PDB entry 7NP4 | electron microscopy, 3.30 A resolution | chains A and B of the 4 polymer chains in the assembly

[Chain A (and B)]
Molecule: Potassium/sodium hyperpolarization-activated cyclic nucleotide-gated channel 4
Organism: Oryctolagus cuniculus
Notes: chain B of this document is another copy of the same molecule, construct and numbering; everything in this record applies to it too
UniProt: Q9TV66 (HCN4_RABIT); aligned in 2 segments with insertions or deletions, so no single offset holds: 1-781 ~ UniProt 1-783; 782-892 ~ UniProt 1065-1175
Sequence (892 residues; each row starts with the number of its first residue):
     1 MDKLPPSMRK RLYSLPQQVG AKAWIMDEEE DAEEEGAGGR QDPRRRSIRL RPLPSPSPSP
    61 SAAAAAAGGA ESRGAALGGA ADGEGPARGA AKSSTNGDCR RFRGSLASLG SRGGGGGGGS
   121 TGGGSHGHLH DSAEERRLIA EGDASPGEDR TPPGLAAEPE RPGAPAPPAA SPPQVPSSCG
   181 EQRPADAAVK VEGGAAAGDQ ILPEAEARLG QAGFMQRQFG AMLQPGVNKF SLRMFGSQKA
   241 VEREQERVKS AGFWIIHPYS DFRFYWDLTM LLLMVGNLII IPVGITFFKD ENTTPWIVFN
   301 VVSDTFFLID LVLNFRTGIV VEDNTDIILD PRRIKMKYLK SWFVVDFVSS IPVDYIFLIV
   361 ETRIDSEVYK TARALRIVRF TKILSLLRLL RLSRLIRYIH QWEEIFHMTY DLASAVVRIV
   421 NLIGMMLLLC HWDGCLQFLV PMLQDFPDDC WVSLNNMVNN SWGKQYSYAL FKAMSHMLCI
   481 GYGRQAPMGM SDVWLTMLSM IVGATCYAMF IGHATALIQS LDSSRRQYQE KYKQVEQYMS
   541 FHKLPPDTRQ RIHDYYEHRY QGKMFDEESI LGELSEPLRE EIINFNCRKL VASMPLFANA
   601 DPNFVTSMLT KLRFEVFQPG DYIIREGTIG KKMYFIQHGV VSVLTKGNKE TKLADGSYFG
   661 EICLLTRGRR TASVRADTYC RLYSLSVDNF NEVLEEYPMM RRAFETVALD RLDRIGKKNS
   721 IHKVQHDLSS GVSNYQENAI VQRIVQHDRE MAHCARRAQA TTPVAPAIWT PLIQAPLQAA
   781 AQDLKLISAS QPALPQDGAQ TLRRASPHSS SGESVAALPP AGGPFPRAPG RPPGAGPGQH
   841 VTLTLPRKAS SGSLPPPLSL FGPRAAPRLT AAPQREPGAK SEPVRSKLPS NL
Not modelled in the structure: 1-214, 716-892
Construct notes: insertion (821-824)
Curated features (UniProtKB/Swiss-Prot):
  - binding site (3',5'-cyclic GMP): Tyr560, Lys563, Phe565, Glu567
  - binding site (3',5'-cyclic AMP): Gly660, Glu661, Cys663, Arg670, Thr671, Val674, Arg711
  - modified residue (Phosphoserine): Ser145, Ser806, Ser810
Small-molecule neighbours: adenosine-3',5'-cyclic-monophosphate (CMP): Ile624, Val643, Thr645, Thr651, Tyr658, Phe659, Gly660, Glu661, Ile662, Cys663, Leu664, Arg670, Thr671, Ala672, Val674, Arg711, Arg714, Ile715
From the paper describing this entry:
  - contacts within the chain: Glu403-Asn421 (hydrogen bond)
  - conformationally variable residues (helix shift, side-chain flip): Tyr482, Ser540, His558
  - mutagenesis - H407A/H553A (Tm change 10 degC): decreased stability
  - self-association interface (contacts with another copy of this molecule): His407, Asp411, His553, Glu557

[How chain A and chain B interact]
Contacting residue pairs (81; chain A residue first):
  Asn455(A) with Met488(B)
  Met457(A) with Met488(B), hydrophobic
  Ser467(A) with Trp494(B), hydrogen bond
  Tyr468(A) with Pro487(B); Met488(B), hydrogen bond (side chain-backbone); Gly489(B); Val493(B), hydrophobic
  Leu470(A) with Met497(B), hydrophobic
  Phe471(A) with Pro487(B); Thr496(B)
  Met474(A) with Met497(B), hydrophobic; Met500(B), hydrophobic; Ile501(B), hydrophobic
  Ser475(A) with Met500(B)
  Leu478(A) with Met500(B); Ala504(B), hydrophobic
  Cys479(A) with Cys479(B)
  Ile480(A) with Cys479(B); Ile480(B); Gly481(B); Met500(B), hydrophobic
  Gly483(A) with Ala486(B)
  Arg484(A) with Arg484(B)
  Tyr507(A) with Ala504(B); Tyr507(B)
  Phe510(A) with Ala508(B), hydrophobic
  Ile511(A) with Ala508(B), hydrophobic; Ile511(B), hydrophobic
  Thr515(A) with Gly512(B)
  Ile518(A) with Met509(B); Gly512(B); His513(B)
  Gln519(A) with Gln519(B), hydrogen bond
  Asp522(A) with Ser414(B); Arg418(B), salt bridge
  Arg525(A) with Tyr410(B), hydrogen bond (side chain-backbone)
  Gln529(A) with Leu412(B), hydrogen bond (side chain-backbone); Ala413(B); Ser414(B), hydrogen bond (side chain-backbone)
  Lys531(A) with Ser569(B), hydrogen bond; Ile570(B); Glu573(B)
  Lys533(A) with Ser520(B), hydrogen bond (side chain-backbone); Leu521(B)
  Gln534(A) with Gln527(B), hydrogen bond; Phe565(B); Ile570(B)
  Gln537(A) with Ser524(B), hydrogen bond; Phe565(B)
  Tyr538(A) with Phe565(B); Glu567(B), hydrogen bond; Asn586(B)
  Phe541(A) with Gln561(B); Phe565(B), hydrophobic
  His542(A) with Phe585(B); Asn586(B), hydrogen bond
  Lys543(A) with Phe585(B)
  Leu544(A) with Phe585(B), hydrophobic
  Pro545(A) with Phe585(B)
  Thr548(A) with Glu581(B)
  Ile552(A) with Ile582(B), hydrophobic
  His553(A) with Asp411(B)
  Asp554(A) with Lys229(B), salt bridge
  Tyr555(A) with Glu573(B), hydrogen bond (side chain-backbone); Leu574(B); Ser575(B)
  Tyr556(A) with Ile570(B); Glu573(B); Leu574(B), hydrophobic
  Glu557(A) with His407(B); Asp411(B)
  Tyr560(A) with Glu573(B)
  Gln561(A) with Tyr410(B)
  Gly562(A) with Tyr410(B)
  Val616(A) with Ser575(B)
  Phe617(A) with Pro577(B)
  Asp621(A) with Pro577(B)
  Arg625(A) with Asn603(B)
  Ile629(A) with Glu696(B)
  Lys632(A) with Glu576(B), salt bridge
  Arg681(A) with Gly236(B)
Other interface residues (no listed pair), chain A (62 interface residues in all): Lys464, Gly481, Ala514, Leu521, Arg526, Val535, Arg551, His558, Met564, Arg588, Glu615, Lys631, Tyr634
Other interface residues (no listed pair), chain B (62 interface residues in all): Arg233, Thr325, His476, Met490, Thr505, Thr515, Ala516, Ser523, Tyr560, Leu578, Glu580

[Overview]
Chain A and chain B each contribute 62 residues to their interface; the contacts include 13 hydrogen bonds and
3 salt bridges. Polar contacts include Asp522(A)-Arg418(B), Asp554(A)-Lys229(B) and Lys632(A)-Glu576(B). Chain
A binds adenosine-3',5'-cyclic-monophosphate. The paper reports that H407A/H553A of chain A reduce stability;
conformational variability at Tyr482(A), Ser540(A) and His558(A).
Both chains are Potassium/sodium hyperpolarization-activated cyclic nucleotide-gated channel 4 (Oryctolagus
cuniculus). Entry 7NP4 (cAMP-bound rabbit HCN4 stabilized in LMNG-CHS detergent mixture) was determined by
electron microscopy (same publication as 7NP3 and 7NMN).
